PDB entry 5VGZ | electron microscopy, 4.50 A resolution (low resolution: residue-level contacts below are approximate; hydrogen-bond / salt-bridge calls are withheld) | chains V and d of the 17 polymer chains in the assembly

[Chain V]
Protein: 26S proteasome non-ATPase regulatory subunit 3
Source organism: Homo sapiens
UniProtKB: O43242 (PSMD3_HUMAN); residues 18-505 here = UniProt positions 18-505
Sequence (488 residues; row label = number of the first residue in the row):
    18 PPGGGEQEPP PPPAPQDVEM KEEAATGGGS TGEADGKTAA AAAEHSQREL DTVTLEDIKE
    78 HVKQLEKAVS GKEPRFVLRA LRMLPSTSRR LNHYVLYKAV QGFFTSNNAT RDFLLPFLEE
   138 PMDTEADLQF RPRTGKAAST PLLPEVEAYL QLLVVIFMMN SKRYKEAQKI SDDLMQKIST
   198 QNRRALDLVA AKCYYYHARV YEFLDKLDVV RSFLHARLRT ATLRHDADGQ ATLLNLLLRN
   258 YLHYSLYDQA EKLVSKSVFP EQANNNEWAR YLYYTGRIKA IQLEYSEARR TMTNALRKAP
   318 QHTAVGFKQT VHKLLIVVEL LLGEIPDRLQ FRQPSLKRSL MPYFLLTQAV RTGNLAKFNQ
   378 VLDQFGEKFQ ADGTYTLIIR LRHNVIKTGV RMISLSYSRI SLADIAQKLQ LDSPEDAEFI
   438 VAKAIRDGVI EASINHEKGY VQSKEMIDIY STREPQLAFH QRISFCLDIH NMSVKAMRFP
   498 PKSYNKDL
Curated features (UniProtKB/Swiss-Prot):
  - modified residue (Phosphoserine): Ser418, Ser430
  - cross-link: Lys38 (Glycyl lysine isopeptide (Lys-Gly) (interchain with G-Cter in SUMO1))

[Chain d]
Protein: 26S proteasome non-ATPase regulatory subunit 8
Source organism: Homo sapiens
UniProtKB: P48556 (PSMD8_HUMAN); residues 1-257 here correspond to UniProt positions 94-350 (UniProt number = residue number + 93)
Sequence (257 residues; numbered 1 to 257; the number before each row is that of its first residue):
     1 MYEQLKGEWN RKSPNLSKCG EELGRLKLVL LELNFLPTTG TKLTKQQLIL ARDILEIGAQ
    61 WSILRKDIPS FERYMAQLKC YYFDYKEQLP ESAYMHQLLG LNLLFLLSQN RVAEFHTELE
   121 RLPAKDIQTN VYIKHPVSLE QYLMEGSYNK VFLAKGNIPA ESYTFFIDIL LDTIRDEIAG
   181 CIEKAYEKIL FTEATRILFF NTPKKMTDYA KKRGWVLGPN NYYSFASQQQ KPEDTTIPST
   241 ELAKQVIEYA RQLEMIV
Curated features (UniProtKB/Swiss-Prot):
  - modified residue: Ser13 (Phosphoserine)
  - cross-link: Lys204 (Glycyl lysine isopeptide (Lys-Gly) (interchain with G-Cter in SUMO2))

[Interface between chain V and chain d]
Residue-residue contacts (52; chain V residue first):
  Lys223(V) - Tyr85(d)
  Asp225(V) - Tyr85(d)
  His260(V) - Glu120(d)
  Tyr261(V) - Phe83(d)
  Tyr261(V) - Arg121(d)
  Ser262(V) - Arg121(d)
  Leu263(V) - Thr117(d)
  Leu263(V) - Glu118(d)
  Leu263(V) - Glu120(d)
  Leu263(V) - Arg121(d)
  Asp265(V) - Thr117(d)
  Ile298(V) - His116(d)
  Ile298(V) - Thr117(d)
  Thr391(V) - Glu120(d)
  Tyr392(V) - Gln128(d)
  Ile396(V) - Gln141(d)
  Arg397(V) - His116(d)
  Arg397(V) - Leu119(d)
  Arg399(V) - Gln141(d)
  His400(V) - Gln141(d)
  His400(V) - Glu145(d)
  Phe436(V) - Gly146(d)
  Phe436(V) - Ser147(d)
  Phe436(V) - Tyr148(d)
  Lys440(V) - Glu145(d)
  Lys440(V) - Gly146(d)
  Ile442(V) - Tyr186(d)
  Arg443(V) - Cys181(d)
  Ser450(V) - Glu187(d)
  Ile451(V) - Tyr186(d)
  Ile451(V) - Glu187(d)
  Ile451(V) - Lys188(d)
  Ile451(V) - Ile189(d)
  Asn452(V) - Glu187(d)
  His453(V) - Lys188(d)
  His453(V) - Glu193(d)
  Lys461(V) - Glu187(d)
  Glu471(V) - Pro232(d)
  His477(V) - Glu241(d)
  His477(V) - Leu242(d)
  His477(V) - Gln245(d)
  Ile480(V) - Tyr249(d)
  Ser481(V) - Gln245(d)
  Ser481(V) - Tyr249(d)
  Leu484(V) - Tyr249(d)
  Asp485(V) - Gln252(d)
  Asn488(V) - Gln252(d)
  Asn488(V) - Leu253(d)
  Lys492(V) - Gln252(d)
  Lys492(V) - Ile256(d)
  Arg495(V) - Gln252(d)
  Arg495(V) - Leu253(d)
Other interface residues (no listed pair), chain V (37 interface residues in all): Leu259, Tyr264, Thr393, Glu432, Ala449
Other interface residues (no listed pair), chain d (34 interface residues in all): Pro123, Met144, Leu190, Arg196, Gln228, Pro238

[Overview]
37 residues of chain V face 34 of chain d across their interface.
Chain V is 26S proteasome non-ATPase regulatory subunit 3 and chain d is 26S proteasome non-ATPase regulatory
subunit 8, both from Homo sapiens; the structure, Conformational Landscape of the p28-Bound Human Proteasome
Regulatory Particle, was determined by electron microscopy (same publication as 5VHF, 5VHH, 5VHI, 5VHJ, 5VHM,
5VHN and 5 further entries).
